Entry 1M5R (X-ray diffraction, 1.80 A resolution); this record covers chains E and A of the 3 polymer chains in the assembly.

[Chain E]
Molecule: 13-nt DNA strand
Sequence (13 nucleotides; each row starts with the number of its first residue):
    14 CTATCTGAGT ATC

[Chain A]
Name: DNA beta-glucosyltransferase
From: Enterobacteria phage T4
Notes: EC 2.4.1.27
Reference sequence: P04547 (GSTB_BPT4); residue numbers follow UniProt; this construct covers 1-351
Sequence (351 residues; row label = number of the first residue in the row):
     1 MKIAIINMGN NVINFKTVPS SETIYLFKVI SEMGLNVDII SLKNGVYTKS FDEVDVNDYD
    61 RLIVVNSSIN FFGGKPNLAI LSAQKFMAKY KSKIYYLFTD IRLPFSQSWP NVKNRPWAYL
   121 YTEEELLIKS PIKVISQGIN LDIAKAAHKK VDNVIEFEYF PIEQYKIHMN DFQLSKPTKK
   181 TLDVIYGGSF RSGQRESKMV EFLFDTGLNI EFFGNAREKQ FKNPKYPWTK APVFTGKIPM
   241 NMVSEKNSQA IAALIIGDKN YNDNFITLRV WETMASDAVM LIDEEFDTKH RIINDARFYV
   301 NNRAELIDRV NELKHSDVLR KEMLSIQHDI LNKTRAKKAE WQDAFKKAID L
Small-molecule neighbours: UDP (uridine-5'-diphosphate): Val18, Asp100, Tyr186, Gly187, Gly188, Ser189, Arg191, Arg195, Phe213, Gly214, Gly236, Lys237, Ile238, Pro239, Met240, Val243, Ile256, Tyr261, Thr267, Leu268, Arg269, Glu272

[Interface between chain E and chain A]
Residue-residue contacts - 12 pairs, chain E then chain A:
  DA16(E) with Lys150(A), salt bridge to the phosphate
  DT19(E) with Arg115(A), base contact
  DG20(E) with Asn70(A), hydrogen bond to the base; Phe71(A), hydrogen bond to the base; Phe72(A), base contact; Gly73(A), hydrogen bond to the base; Gly74(A), base contact; Arg115(A), hydrogen bond to the base
  DA21(E) with Phe72(A), base contact; Gly73(A), base contact; Lys75(A), base contact
  DT23(E) with Arg217(A), sugar contact

[In short]
The interface between chain E and chain A involves 5 residues on one side and 9 on the other, with 4 hydrogen
bonds and 1 salt bridge. Polar contacts include DG20(E)-Asn70(A), DG20(E)-Phe71(A) and DG20(E)-Gly73(A). Chain
A binds UDP.
Chain E is a 13-nt DNA strand and chain A is DNA beta-glucosyltransferase (Enterobacteria phage T4); the
structure, Ternary complex of T4 phage BGT with UDP and a 13 mer DNA duplex, was determined by X-ray
diffraction (same publication as 1IXY).
